Entry 5T3T (X-ray diffraction, 2.20 A resolution); this record covers chains A and B.

# Chain A (and B)
Protein: Fusion protein of Nucleoprotein and Minor nucleoprotein VP30
Organism: Zaire ebolavirus (strain Mayinga-76)
Notes: fragment: UNP P18272 residues 600-627, UNP Q05323 residues 139-288; chain B of this document is another copy of the same molecule, construct and numbering; everything in this record applies to it too
Reference sequence: chimeric construct of P18272, Q05323: residues 111-138 from P18272 (NCAP_EBOZM) positions 600-627 (UniProt number = residue number + 489); residues 139-288 from Q05323 positions 139-288 (same numbers)
Amino-acid sequence (193 residues; each row starts with the number of its first residue):
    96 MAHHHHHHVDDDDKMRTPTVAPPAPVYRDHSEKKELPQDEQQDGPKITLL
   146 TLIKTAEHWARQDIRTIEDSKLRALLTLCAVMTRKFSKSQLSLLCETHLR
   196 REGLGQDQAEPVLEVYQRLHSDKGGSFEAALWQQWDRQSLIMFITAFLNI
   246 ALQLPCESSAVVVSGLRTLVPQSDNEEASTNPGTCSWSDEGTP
Unresolved in the structure: 96-112, 126-139, 266-288 (chain B: 96-113, 124-139, 266-288)
Differences from the reference sequence: initiating methionine (96); expression tag (97-110)
Swiss-Prot annotation at these positions:
  - motif: Pro117 to Tyr122 (VP30-binding motif)
  - region: Asp202 to Met237 (Interaction with the nucleoprotein)
From the paper describing this entry:
  - conformationally variable residues (helix shift): Gln201 to Ser216
  - mutagenesis - D202R, Q229R: decreased binding to NP peptide
  - mutagenesis - P206R: increased binding to NP
  - mutagenesis - D202R, P206R: unchanged localization to NP inclusions
  - mutagenesis - E197R, Q203R, Q229R, W230F, S234R: decreased localization to NP inclusions

# Chain A / chain B interface
Contacting residue pairs (118; chain A residue first):
  Thr114(A) with Ser221(B); Ala225(B); Gln229(B), hydrogen bond (backbone-side chain)
  Val115(A) with Arg213(B), hydrogen bond (backbone-side chain); Gln229(B)
  Ala116(A) with Phe222(B), hydrophobic; Leu226(B), hydrophobic; Gln229(B), hydrogen bond (backbone-side chain)
  Pro117(A) with Pro206(B); Glu209(B); Val210(B), hydrophobic; Phe222(B); Trp230(B), hydrogen bond (backbone-side chain)
  Pro118(A) with Pro206(B); Trp230(B)
  Ala119(A) with Trp230(B), hydrophobic; Ser234(B)
  Pro120(A) with Leu199(B), hydrophobic; Gln203(B); Val207(B), hydrophobic; Trp230(B)
  Val121(A) with Leu199(B); Gln203(B), hydrogen bond (backbone-side chain)
  Tyr122(A) with Glu197(B), hydrogen bond; Leu199(B), hydrophobic; Met237(B)
  Arg123(A) with Asp202(B), salt bridge; Gln203(B)
  Asp124(A) with Gly198(B)
  Pro140(A) with Val265(B), hydrophobic
  Lys141(A) with Pro250(B)
  Ile142(A) with Pro250(B); Cys251(B), hydrogen bond (backbone-backbone); Glu252(B); Leu261(B), hydrophobic; Val265(B), hydrophobic
  Thr143(A) with Leu247(B); Gln248(B); Leu249(B); Pro250(B)
  Leu144(A) with Ile148(B), hydrophobic; Lys180(B); Cys251(B), hydrophobic
  Leu145(A) with Ile148(B)
  Thr146(A) with Val265(B)
  Leu147(A) with Cys251(B), hydrophobic
  Ile148(A) with Leu144(B), hydrophobic; Leu145(B); Ile148(B), hydrophobic
  Thr150(A) with Leu264(B); Val265(B)
  Trp154(A) with Leu264(B), hydrogen bond (side chain-backbone)
  Lys166(A) with Thr263(B), hydrogen bond (side chain-backbone); Leu264(B)
  Ala169(A) with Gly260(B); Thr263(B); Leu264(B)
  Leu170(A) with Leu264(B), hydrophobic
  Leu173(A) with Leu261(B), hydrophobic; Leu264(B), hydrophobic
  Val176(A) with Glu252(B); Val257(B), hydrophobic
  Met177(A) with Leu144(B), hydrophobic
  Lys180(A) with Leu144(B); Lys180(B), hydrogen bond (side chain-backbone); Cys251(B); Glu252(B), salt bridge
  Glu197(A) with Tyr122(B), hydrogen bond
  Leu199(A) with Pro120(B), hydrophobic; Val121(B); Tyr122(B), hydrophobic
  Asp202(A) with Arg123(B), salt bridge
  Gln203(A) with Pro120(B); Val121(B), hydrogen bond (side chain-backbone); Arg123(B)
  Pro206(A) with Pro117(B); Pro118(B)
  Val207(A) with Pro120(B), hydrophobic
  Glu209(A) with Pro117(B)
  Val210(A) with Pro117(B), hydrophobic
  Arg213(A) with Val115(B), hydrogen bond (side chain-backbone)
  Ser221(A) with Thr114(B), hydrogen bond (backbone-side chain)
  Phe222(A) with Pro117(B)
  Ala225(A) with Thr114(B)
  Gln229(A) with Thr114(B), hydrogen bond (side chain-backbone); Val115(B); Ala116(B), hydrogen bond (side chain-backbone)
  Trp230(A) with Pro117(B), hydrogen bond (side chain-backbone); Ala119(B), hydrophobic; Pro120(B)
  Ser234(A) with Ala119(B)
  Met237(A) with Tyr122(B)
  Gln248(A) with Lys141(B); Thr143(B)
  Leu249(A) with Thr143(B)
  Pro250(A) with Ile142(B); Thr143(B)
  Cys251(A) with Ile142(B), hydrogen bond (backbone-backbone); Leu144(B); Leu147(B), hydrophobic; Lys180(B)
  Glu252(A) with Val176(B); Lys180(B), salt bridge
  Val257(A) with Val176(B), hydrophobic
  Val258(A) with Ile142(B), hydrophobic
  Gly260(A) with Ala169(B)
  Leu261(A) with Ile142(B), hydrophobic; Leu173(B), hydrophobic
  Thr263(A) with Lys166(B), hydrogen bond (backbone-side chain); Ala169(B)
  Leu264(A) with Thr150(B); Trp154(B), hydrogen bond (backbone-side chain); Lys166(B); Ala169(B); Leu170(B); Leu173(B), hydrophobic
  Val265(A) with Thr146(B); Thr150(B)
Also at the interface, not in a pair above, chain A (66 interface residues in all): Ser165, Thr172, Arg179, Phe181, Ser182, Lys183, Leu226, Phe238, Leu247
Also at the interface, not in a pair above, chain B (66 interface residues in all): Pro140, Glu152, Ser165, Thr172, Arg179, Phe181, Ser182, Lys218, Phe238, Val258
From the paper, about this interface:
  - interface residues, chain A: Gln203(A), Arg213(A), Gln229(A), Trp230(A)

# Overview
Chain A and chain B each contribute 66 residues to their interface, with 20 hydrogen bonds and 4 salt bridges.
Polar pairs include Arg123(A)-Asp202(B), Lys180(A)-Glu252(B) and Thr114(A)-Gln229(B). From the paper: E197R,
Q203R and Q229R of chain A, among others, reduce localization to NP inclusions; interface residues Gln203(A),
Arg213(A) and Gln229(A) among others; 7 substitutions were tested in all.
Chain A and chain B are both Fusion protein of Nucleoprotein and Minor nucleoprotein VP30 (Zaire ebolavirus
(strain Mayinga-76)); the structure, Ebola virus VP30 CTD bound to nucleoprotein, was determined by X-ray
diffraction, deposited together with 5T3W.
